Entry 9D0W (electron microscopy, 2.95 A resolution); this record covers chains C and D of the 4 polymer chains in the assembly.

# Chain C
Protein: Cyclin-dependent kinase 2
From: Homo sapiens
Notes: EC 2.7.11.22
Reference sequence: P24941 (CDK2_HUMAN); residue numbers follow UniProt; this construct covers 1-298
Chain sequence (298 residues; row label = number of the first residue in the row):
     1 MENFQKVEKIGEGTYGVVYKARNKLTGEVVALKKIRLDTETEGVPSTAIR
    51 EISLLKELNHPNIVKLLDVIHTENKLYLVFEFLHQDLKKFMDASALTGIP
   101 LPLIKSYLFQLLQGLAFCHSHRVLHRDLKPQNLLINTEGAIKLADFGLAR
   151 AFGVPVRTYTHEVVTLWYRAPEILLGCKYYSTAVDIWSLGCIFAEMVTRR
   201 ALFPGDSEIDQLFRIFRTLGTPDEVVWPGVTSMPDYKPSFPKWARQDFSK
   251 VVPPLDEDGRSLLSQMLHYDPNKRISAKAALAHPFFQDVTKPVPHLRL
Modified residues: T160 (phosphothreonine; TPO)
Curated features (UniProtKB/Swiss-Prot):
  - active site: D127 (Proton acceptor)
  - binding site (ATP): I10 to V18, K33, E81 to L83, D86, K129 to N132, D145
  - binding site (Mg(2+)): N132, D145
  - site (CDK7 binding): K9, K88, K89, L166
  - modified residue: M1 (N-acetylmethionine), K6 (N6-acetyllysine), T14 (Phosphothreonine), Y15 (Phosphotyrosine), Y19 (Phosphotyrosine), T160 (Phosphothreonine)
  - natural variant: P45 (P45L: In a glioblastoma multiforme sample)
  - mutagenesis: K9 (K9F: Reduced phosphorylation by CAK), T14 (T14A: 2-fold increase in activity), Y15 (Y15F: 2-fold increase in activity), K88 to K89 (Reduced phosphorylation by CAK), T160 (T160A: Abolishes activity), L166 (L166R: Reduced phosphorylation by CAK and reduced kinase activity)
Ligand contacts: A1A1I ((3R)-3-(5-{4-[(2-{4-[(8-cyclopentyl-7-oxo-7,8-dihydropyrido[2,3-d]pyrimidin-2-yl)amino]-3-methylbenzene-1-sulfonyl}-7-azaspiro[3.5]nonan-7-yl)methyl]piperidin-1-yl}-4-fluoro-3-methyl-2-oxo-2,3-dihydro-1H-1,3-benzimidazol-1-yl)piperidine-2,6-dione): I10, G11, V18, A31, K33, V64, F80, E81, F82, L83, H84, Q85, D86, K89, Q131, N132, L134

# Chain D
Protein: G1/S-specific cyclin-E1
From: Homo sapiens
Reference sequence: P24864 (CCNE1_HUMAN); residues 96-378 here = UniProt positions 96-378
Chain sequence (286 residues; row label = number of the first residue in the row):
    93 SGSIIAPSRGSPLPVLSWANREEVWKIMLNKEKTYLRDQHFLEQHPLLQP
   143 KMRAILLDWLMEVCEVYKLHRETFYLAQDFFDRYMATQENVVKTLLQLIG
   193 ISSLFIAAKLEEIYPPKLHQFAYVTDGACSGDEILTMELMIMKALKWRLS
   243 PLTIVSWLNVYMQVAYLNDLHEVLLPQYPQQIFIQIAELLDLCVLDVDCL
   293 EFPYGILAASALYHFSSSELMQKVSGYQWCDIENCVKWMVPFAMVIRETG
   343 SSKLKHFRGVADEDAHNIQTHRDSLDLLDKARAKKA
Not modelled in the structure: 93-99, 376-378
Sequence notes: expression tag (93-95)
Curated features (UniProtKB/Swiss-Prot):
  - modified residue: S103 (Phosphoserine)

# Interface between chain C and chain D
Pairs across the interface - 51 pairs, chain C then chain D:
  T41(C) - L210(D)
  E42(C) - F197(D)
  E42(C) - K201(D)  hydrogen bond (backbone-side chain)
  E42(C) - P208(D)
  E42(C) - K209(D)
  E42(C) - L210(D)  hydrogen bond (side chain-backbone)
  G43(C) - L227(D)
  G43(C) - E230(D)
  V44(C) - K201(D)  hydrogen bond (backbone-side chain)
  V44(C) - E230(D)  hydrogen bond (backbone-side chain)
  V44(C) - M234(D)  hydrophobic
  S46(C) - K201(D)  hydrogen bond (side chain-backbone)
  I49(C) - K201(D)
  I49(C) - M234(D)  hydrophobic
  I49(C) - L241(D)  hydrophobic
  R50(C) - L202(D)
  I52(C) - W239(D)  hydrophobic
  S53(C) - W239(D)
  E57(C) - K123(D)  salt bridge
  E57(C) - Y127(D)  hydrogen bond
  E57(C) - R240(D)  salt bridge
  E57(C) - S242(D)  hydrogen bond
  V69(C) - W239(D)
  H71(C) - L231(D)
  H71(C) - K235(D)
  H119(C) - W110(D)
  S120(C) - V116(D)
  S120(C) - I119(D)
  H121(C) - I119(D)
  R122(C) - M120(D)
  R150(C) - E203(D)  hydrogen bond (side chain-backbone)
  F152(C) - W110(D)  hydrophobic
  V154(C) - N251(D)
  V154(C) - V252(D)
  V154(C) - L266(D)  hydrophobic
  P155(C) - N251(D)
  P155(C) - Q255(D)
  P155(C) - V265(D)
  P155(C) - L266(D)
  P155(C) - P268(D)  hydrophobic
  V156(C) - L266(D)  hydrogen bond (backbone-backbone)
  V156(C) - P268(D)
  R157(C) - N251(D)
  Y159(C) - I205(D)
  T160(C) - I205(D)
  H161(C) - Y206(D)  hydrogen bond
  K178(C) - E355(D)
  S181(C) - L266(D)
  T182(C) - W110(D)
  S276(C) - S109(D)  hydrogen bond (side chain-backbone)
  S276(C) - W110(D)
Interface residues without a listed pair, chain C (36 interface residues in all): L37, K56, L76, G153, T158, Y179, N272
Interface residues without a listed pair, chain D (42 interface residues in all): A111, H162, E204, K238, S248, E264, L267, Y270, A353, N359

# Overview
Chain C and chain D form an interface of 36 and 42 residues respectively, with 11 hydrogen bonds and 2 salt
bridges. Polar pairs include E57(C)-K123(D), E57(C)-R240(D) and E42(C)-K201(D). Chain C binds compound A1A1I.
Chain C is Cyclin-dependent kinase 2 and chain D is G1/S-specific cyclin-E1, both from Homo sapiens; the
structure, Cryo-EM structure of CDK2/CyclinE1 in complex with CRBN/DDB1 and Cpd 4, was determined by electron
microscopy (same publication as 9D0U, 9D0V and 9D0X).
